Entry 2NS8 (X-ray diffraction, 2.55 A resolution); this record covers chains A and B of the 5 polymer chains in the assembly.

== Chain A (and B) ==
Molecule: Tetracycline repressor protein
From: Escherichia coli
Notes: chain B of this document is another copy of the same molecule, construct and numbering; everything in this record applies to it too
Reference sequence: chimeric construct of P04483, P0ACT4: residues 1-187 from P04483 (TETR2_ECOLI) positions 1-187 (same numbers); residues 188-208 from P0ACT4 positions 188-208 (same numbers)
Chain sequence (208 residues; row label = number of the first residue in the row):
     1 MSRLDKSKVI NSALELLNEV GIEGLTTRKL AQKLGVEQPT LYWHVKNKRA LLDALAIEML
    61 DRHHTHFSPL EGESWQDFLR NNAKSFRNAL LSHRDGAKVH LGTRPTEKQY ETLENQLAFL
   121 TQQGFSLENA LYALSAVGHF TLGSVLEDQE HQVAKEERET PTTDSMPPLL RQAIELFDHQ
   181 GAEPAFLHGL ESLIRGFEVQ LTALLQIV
Unresolved in the structure: 1-2, 203-208 (chain B: 1-3, 208)
Sequence notes: engineered mutation Ser68 (Cys in P04483), Asn88 (Cys in P04483), Thr121 (Cys in P04483), Ser144 (Cys in P04483)

== Interface between chain A and chain B ==
Residue-residue contacts (99; chain A residue first):
  Arg49(A) with Glu150(B), salt bridge; Val153(B); Ala154(B); Glu157(B), salt bridge; Arg158(B)
  Asp53(A) with Arg158(B), salt bridge
  Leu101(A) with Lys98(B); Leu146(B); Glu147(B); Glu150(B)
  Gly102(A) with Glu147(B), hydrogen bond (backbone-side chain); Glu150(B); His151(B); Arg158(B), hydrogen bond (backbone-side chain)
  Thr103(A) with His151(B), hydrogen bond (backbone-side chain)
  Arg104(A) with Arg158(B); Glu159(B), hydrogen bond (side chain-backbone)
  Glu107(A) with Thr162(B); Ser165(B), hydrogen bond
  Tyr110(A) with Thr162(B), hydrogen bond (side chain-backbone); Ser165(B); Met166(B); Pro167(B); Leu170(B), hydrophobic
  Glu114(A) with Pro167(B); Pro168(B); Leu169(B), hydrogen bond (side chain-backbone); Leu170(B), hydrogen bond (side chain-backbone)
  Leu117(A) with Leu169(B); Leu170(B)
  Ala118(A) with Leu169(B), hydrophobic
  Leu127(A) with Gln172(B)
  Leu131(A) with Ala173(B), hydrophobic; Phe177(B), hydrophobic
  Tyr132(A) with Gln180(B), hydrogen bond; Pro184(B); Ala185(B), hydrophobic; His188(B)
  Ala136(A) with Phe140(B), hydrophobic; Gly189(B)
  His139(A) with Gly143(B); Ser144(B); Glu147(B)
  Phe140(A) with Ala136(B); Phe140(B)
  Leu142(A) with Glu147(B)
  Gly143(A) with His139(B); Gly143(B)
  Ser144(A) with His139(B)
  Leu146(A) with Leu101(B), hydrophobic; Leu146(B), hydrophobic
  Glu147(A) with Leu101(B); Gly102(B), hydrogen bond (side chain-backbone); His139(B); Leu142(B)
  Glu150(A) with Leu101(B); Gly102(B)
  His151(A) with Gly102(B); Thr103(B), hydrogen bond (side chain-backbone)
  Arg158(A) with Asp53(B), salt bridge; Gly102(B), hydrogen bond (side chain-backbone); Thr103(B); Arg104(B)
  Thr160(A) with Arg104(B)
  Ser165(A) with Tyr110(B)
  Met166(A) with Tyr110(B), hydrophobic
  Pro167(A) with Tyr110(B); Glu114(B)
  Pro168(A) with Glu114(B)
  Leu169(A) with Glu114(B), hydrogen bond (backbone-side chain); Leu117(B); Ala118(B)
  Leu170(A) with Tyr110(B), hydrophobic; Leu113(B), hydrophobic; Glu114(B), hydrogen bond (backbone-side chain); Leu117(B)
  Ala173(A) with Leu131(B), hydrophobic
  Leu176(A) with Glu128(B); Leu131(B), hydrophobic
  Gln180(A) with Glu128(B); Tyr132(B), hydrogen bond
  Pro184(A) with Tyr132(B)
  Ala185(A) with Tyr132(B), hydrophobic
  His188(A) with Tyr132(B)
  Gly189(A) with Leu193(B)
  Ser192(A) with Ser192(B); Leu193(B); Gly196(B); Phe197(B)
  Leu193(A) with Gly189(B); Ser192(B), hydrogen bond (backbone-side chain); Leu193(B), hydrophobic
  Gly196(A) with Ser192(B); Gly196(B)
  Phe197(A) with Ser192(B)
  Glu198(A) with Leu205(B)
  Val199(A) with Arg195(B); Leu204(B), hydrophobic
  Gln200(A) with Arg195(B), hydrogen bond
Also at the interface, not in a pair above, chain A (60 interface residues in all): Asn47, Lys98, His100, Leu113, Thr121, Glu128, Asn129, Ser135, Ala154, Glu159, Pro161, Thr162, Phe177, Arg195
Also at the interface, not in a pair above, chain B (62 interface residues in all): His100, Glu107, Thr121, Leu127, Asn129, Ser135, Thr160, Pro161, Leu176, Val199, Gln200

== In short ==
60 residues of chain A and 62 residues of chain B are in contact; the contacts include 17 hydrogen bonds and 4
salt bridges. Among the polar pairs are Arg49(A)-Glu150(B), Arg49(A)-Glu157(B) and Asp53(A)-Arg158(B).
Chain A and chain B are both Tetracycline repressor protein (Escherichia coli); the structure, How an in vitro
selected peptide mimics the antibiotic tetracycline to induce TET repressor, was determined by X-ray
diffraction together with 2NS7 from the same study.
